6TVC - chains A and C of the 6 polymer chains in the assembly; structure by X-ray diffraction, 1.84 A resolution.

== Chain A (and C) ==
Molecule: Haemagglutinin HA1
Source organism: Influenza A virus
Notes: chain C of this document is another copy of the same molecule, construct and numbering; everything in this record applies to it too
UniProtKB: A0A0A7HR51 (A0A0A7HR51_9INFA); residues 1-318 here correspond to UniProt positions 10-327 (UniProt number = residue number + 9)
Amino-acid sequence (319 residues; row label = number of the first residue in the row; numbering starts at 0):
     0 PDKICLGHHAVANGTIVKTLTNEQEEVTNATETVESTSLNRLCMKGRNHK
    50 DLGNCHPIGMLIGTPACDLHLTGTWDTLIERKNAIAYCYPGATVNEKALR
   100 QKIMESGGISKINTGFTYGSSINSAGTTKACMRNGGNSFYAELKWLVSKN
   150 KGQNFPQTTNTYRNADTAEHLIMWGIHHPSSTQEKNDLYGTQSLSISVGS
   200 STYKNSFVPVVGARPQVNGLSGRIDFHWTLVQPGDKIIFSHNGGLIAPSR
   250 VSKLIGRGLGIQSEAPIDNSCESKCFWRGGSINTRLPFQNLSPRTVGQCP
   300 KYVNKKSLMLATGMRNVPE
Cystine bridges: C42-C270, C54-C66, C87-C130, C274-C298
Covalent attachments: N-acetylglucosamine (NAG) linked to N28
Differences from the reference sequence: expression tag (0); conflict K96 (Glu105 in A0A0A7HR51), S205 (Asn214 in A0A0A7HR51), I237 (Thr246 in A0A0A7HR51)

== Interface between chain A and chain C ==
Residue-residue contacts (18):
  H177(A) - K203(C)
  V209(A) - S205(C)
  G211(A) - S196(C)
  A212(A) - I237(C)
  R213(A) - G198(C)
  R213(A) - K203(C)
  R213(A) - I237(C)
  P214(A) - G198(C)
  P214(A) - S199(C)
  P214(A) - S200(C)
  P214(A) - D234(C)
  P214(A) - K235(C)
  P214(A) - I237(C)
  V216(A) - S200(C)
  R222(A) - S199(C)  hydrogen bond (side chain-backbone)
  R222(A) - S200(C)
  R222(A) - K203(C)
  D224(A) - K203(C)  salt bridge
Other interface residues (no listed pair), chain A (11 interface residues in all): V210, Q215
Other interface residues (no listed pair), chain C (10 interface residues in all): S239

== Overview ==
11 residues of chain A and 10 residues of chain C are in contact, with 1 hydrogen bond and 1 salt bridge.
Among the polar pairs are D224(A)-K203(C) and R222(A)-S199(C). N-acetylglucosamine is covalently linked to
N28(A).
Chain A and chain C are both Haemagglutinin HA1 (Influenza A virus); the structure, Crystal structure of the
haemagglutinin from a transmissible H10N7 seal influenza virus isolated in Netherland, was determined by X-ray
diffraction together with 6TJW, 6TJY, 6TVA, 6TVB, 6TVD, 6TVF and 9 further entries from the same study.
